Entry 5VRL (X-ray diffraction, 2.65 A resolution); this record covers chain A.

# Chain A
Molecule: Enoyl-[acyl-carrier-protein] reductase [NADH]
From: Mycobacterium tuberculosis (strain CDC 1551 / Oshkosh)
Notes: EC 1.3.1.9
UniProtKB: P9WGR0 (INHA_MYCTO); residues 4-272 here correspond to UniProt positions 1-269 (UniProt number = residue number - 3)
Amino-acid sequence (272 residues; each row starts with the number of its first residue):
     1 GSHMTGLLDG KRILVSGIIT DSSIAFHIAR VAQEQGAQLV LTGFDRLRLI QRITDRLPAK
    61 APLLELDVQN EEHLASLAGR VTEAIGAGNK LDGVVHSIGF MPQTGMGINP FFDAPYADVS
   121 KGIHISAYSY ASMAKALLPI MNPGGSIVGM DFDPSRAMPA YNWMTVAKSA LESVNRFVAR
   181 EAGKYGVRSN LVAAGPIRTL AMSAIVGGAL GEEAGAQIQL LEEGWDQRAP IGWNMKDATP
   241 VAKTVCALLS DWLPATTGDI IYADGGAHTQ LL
Unresolved in the structure: 1-4, 209-212
Sequence notes: expression tag (1-3)
Residues lining bound ligands: 9JA ((NE)-N-[[2-[[2-ethylsulfonyl-1,1-bis(oxidanyl)-3,4-dihydro-2,3,1$l4-benzodiazaborinin-7-yl]oxy]-5-(trifluoromethyl)phenyl]methylidene]hydroxylamine): I24, S97, I98, G99, F100, M150, D151, F152, M158, P159, A160, Y161, M164, K168, A194, G195, P196, I197, R198, T199, M202, I218, L221, E222, M235
Curated features (UniProtKB/Swiss-Prot):
  - binding site (NAD(+)): S23, I24, D67, V68, I98, G99, K168, I197
  - binding site (substrate): Y161
  - site: F152 (May act as an intermediate that passes the hydride ion from NADH to the substrate), Y161 (Transition state stabilizer)
  - modified residue: T269 (Phosphothreonine)
What the authors report for this chain:
  - binding site for 9JA: F152, A160, Y161, K168, I218, L221, E222
  - contacts within the chain: R198-E222 (salt bridge)
  - mutagenesis - D151G, R198L: increased growth
  - mutagenesis - D151E, M164L, R198G, I218S: increased growth in response to AN12855
  - mutagenesis - I24M, S97A: unchanged growth in response to AN12855

# In short
Ligands of chain A: compound 9JA. UniProt lists 8 NAD+-binding residues and substrate-binding residue Y161.
The paper reports a binding site for 9JA at F152, A160 and Y161 among others; D151E, M164L and R198G, among
others, increase growth in response to AN12855; 8 substitutions were tested in all.
Chain A is Enoyl-[acyl-carrier-protein] reductase [NADH] (Mycobacterium tuberculosis (strain CDC 1551 /
Oshkosh)); the structure, Crystal structure of the inha from mycobacterium tuberculosis in complex with
AN12855, ebsi 4333, was determined by X-ray diffraction (same publication as 5VRM and 5VRN).
